7LHD - chains A and ML of the 182 polymer chains in the assembly; structure by electron microscopy, 4.60 A resolution (low resolution: residue-level contacts below are approximate; hydrogen-bond / salt-bridge calls are withheld).

[Chain A]
Molecule: Genomic RNA
Source organism: Escherichia virus Qbeta
Sequence (4217 nucleotides; each row starts with the number of its first residue):
     1 GGGGACCCCCUUUAGGGGGUCACCUCACACAGCAGUACUUCACUGAGUAU
    51 AAGAGGACAUAUGCCUAAAUUACCGCGUGGUCUGCGUUUCGGAGCCGAUA
   101 AUGAAAUUCUUAAUGAUUUUCAGGAGCUCUGGUUUCCAGACCUCUUUAUC
   151 GAAUCUUCCGACACGCAUCCGUGGUACACACUGAAGGGUCGUGUGUUGAA
   201 CGCCCACCUUGAUGAUCGUCUACCUAAUGUAGGCGGUCGCCAGGUAAGGC
   251 GCACUCCACAUCGCGUCACCGUUCCGAUUGCCUCUUCAGGCCUUCGUCCG
   301 GUAACAACCGUUCAGUAUGAUCCCGCAGCACUAUCGUUCUUAUUGAACGC
   351 UCGUGUUGACUGGGAUUUCGGUAAUGGCGAUAGUGCGAACCUUGUCAUUA
   401 AUGACUUUCUGUUUCGCACCUUUGCACCUAAGGAGUUUGAUUUUUCGAAC
   451 UCCUUAGUUCCUCGUUAUACUCAGGCCUUCUCCGCGUUUAAUGCCAAGUA
   501 UGGCACUAUGAUCGGCGAAGGGCUCGAGACUAUAAAAUAUCUCGGGCUUU
   551 UACUGCGCAGACUGCGUGAGGGUUACCGCGCUGUUAAGCGUGGCGAUUUA
   601 CGUGCUCUUCGUAGGGUUAUCCAGUCCUACCAUAAUGGUAAGUGGAAACC
   651 GGCUACUGCUGGUAAUCUCUGGCUUGAAUUUCGUUAUGGCCUUAUGCCUC
   701 UCUUUUAUGACAUCAGAGAUGUCAUGUUAGACUGGCAGAACCGUCAUGAU
   751 AAGAUUCAACGCCUCCUUCGGUUUUCUGUUGGUCACGGCGAGGAUUACGU
   801 UGUCGAAUUCGACAAUCUGUACCCUGCCGUUGCUUACUUUAAACUGAAAG
   851 GGGAGAUUACACUCGAACGCCGUCAUCGUCAUGGCAUAUCUUACGCUAAC
   901 CGCGAAGGAUAUGCUGUUUUCGACAACGGUUCCCUUCGGCCUGUGUCCGA
   951 UUGGAAGGAGCUUGCCACUGCAUUCAUCAAUCCGCAUGAAGUUGCUUGGG
  1001 AGUUAACUCCCUACAGCUUCGUUGUUGAUUGGUUCUUGAAUGUUGGUGAC
  1051 AUACUUGCUCAACAAGGUCAGCUAUAUCAUAAUAUCGAUAUUGUAGACGG
  1101 CUUUGACAGACGUGACAUCCGGCUCAAAUCUUUCACCAUAAAAGGUGAAC
  1151 GAAAUGGGCGGCCUGUUAACGUUUCUGCUAGCCUGUCUGCUGUCGAUUUA
  1201 UUUUACAGCCGACUCCAUACGAGCAAUCUUCCGUUCGCUACACUAGAUCU
  1251 UGAUACCACCUUUAGUUCGUUUAAACACGUUCUUGAUAGUAUCUUUUUAU
  1301 UAACCCAACGCGUAAAGCGUUGAAACUUUGGGUCAAUUUGAUCAUGGCAA
  1351 AAUUAGAGACUGUUACUUUAGGUAACAUCGGGAAAGAUGGAAAACAAACU
  1401 CUGGUCCUCAAUCCGCGUGGGGUAAAUCCCACUAACGGCGUUGCCUCGCU
  1451 UUCACAAGCGGGUGCAGUUCCUGCGCUGGAGAAGCGUGUUACCGUUUCGG
  1501 UAUCUCAGCCUUCUCGCAAUCGUAAGAACUACAAGGUCCAGGUUAAGAUC
  1551 CAGAACCCGACCGCUUGCACUGCAAACGGUUCUUGUGACCCAUCCGUUAC
  1601 UCGCCAGGCAUAUGCUGACGUGACCUUUUCGUUCACGCAGUAUAGUACCG
  1651 AUGAGGAACGAGCUUUUGUUCGUACAGAGCUUGCUGCUCUGCUCGCUAGU
  1701 CCUCUGCUGAUCGAUGCUAUUGAUCAGCUGAACCCAGCGUAUUGAACACU
  1751 GCUCAUUGCCGGUGGUGGCUCAGGGUCAAAACCCGAUCCGGUUAUUCCGG
  1801 AUCCACCGAUUGAUCCGCCGCCAGGGACAGGUAAGUAUACCUGUCCCUUC
  1851 GCAAUUUGGUCCCUAGAGGAGGUUUACGAGCCUCCUACUAAGAACCGACC
  1901 GUGGCCUAUCUAUAAUGCUGUUGAACUCCAGCCUCGCGAAUUUGAUGUUG
  1951 CCCUCAAAGAUCUUUUGGGCAAUACAAAGUGGCGUGAUUGGGAUUCUCGG
  2001 CUUAGUUAUACCACGUUCCGCGGUUGCCGUGGCAAUGGUUAUAUUGACCU
  2051 UGAUGCGACUUAUCUUGCUACUGAUCAGGCUAUGCGUGAUCAGAAGUAUG
  2101 AUAUUCGCGAGGGCAAGAAACCUGGUGCUUUCGGUAACAUUGAGCGAUUC
  2151 AUUUAUCUUAAGUCGAUAAAUGCUUAUUGCUCUCUUAGCGAUAUUGCGGC
  2201 CUAUCACGCCGAUGGCGUGAUAGUUGGCUUUUGGCGCGAUCCAUCCAGCG
  2251 GUGGUGCCAUACCGUUUGACUUCACUAAGUUUGAUAAGACUAAAUGUCCU
  2301 AUUCAAGCCGUGAUAGUCGUUCCUCGUGCUUAGUAACUAAGGAUGAAAUG
  2351 CAUGUCUAAGACAGCAUCUUCGCGUAACUCUCUCAGCGCACAAUUGCGCC
  2401 GAGCCGCGAACACAAGAAUUGAGGUUGAAGGUAACCUCGCACUUUCCAUU
  2451 GCCAACGAUUUACUGUUGGCCUAUGGUCAGUCGCCAUUUAACUCUGAGGC
  2501 UGAGUGUAUUUCAUUCAGCCCGAGAUUCGACGGGACCCCGGAUGACUUUA
  2551 GGAUAAAUUAUCUUAAAGCCGAGAUCAUGUCGAAGUAUGACGACUUCAGC
  2601 CUAGGUAUUGAUACCGAAGCUGUUGCCUGGGAGAAGUUCCUGGCAGCAGA
  2651 GGCUGAAUGUGCUUUAACGAACGCUCGUCUCUAUAGGCCUGACUACAGUG
  2701 AGGAUUUCAAUUUCUCACUGGGCGAGUCAUGUAUACACAUGGCUCGUAGA
  2751 AAAAUAGCCAAGCUAAUAGGAGAUGUUCCGUCCGUUGAGGGUAUGUUGCG
  2801 UCACUGCCGAUUUUCUGGCGGUGCUACAACAACGAAUAACCGUUCGUACG
  2851 GUCAUCCGUCCUUCAAGUUUGCGCUUCCGCAAGCGUGUACGCCUCGGGCU
  2901 UUGAAGUAUGUUUUAGCUCUCAGAGCUUCUACACAUUUCGAUAUCAGAAU
  2951 UUCUGAUAUUAGCCCUUUUAAUAAAGCAGUUACUGUACCUAAGAACAGUA
  3001 AGACAGAUCGUUGUAUUGCUAUCGAACCUGGUUGGAAUAUGUUUUUCCAA
  3051 CUGGGUAUCGGUGGCAUUCUACGCGAUCGGUUGCGUUGCUGGGGUAUCGA
  3101 UCUGAAUGAUCAGACGAUAAAUCAGCGCCGCGCUCACGAAGGCUCCGUUA
  3151 CUAAUAACUUAGCAACGGUUGAUCUCUCAGCGGCAAGCGAUUCUAUAUCU
  3201 CUUGCCCUCUGUGAGCUCUUAUUGCCCCCAGGCUGGUUUGAGGUUCUUAU
  3251 GGACCUCAGAUCACCUAAGGGGCGAUUGCCUGACGGUAGUGUUGUUACCU
  3301 ACGAGAAGAUUUCUUCUAUGGGUAACGGUUACACAUUCGAGCUCGAGUCG
  3351 CUUAUUUUUGCUUCUCUCGCUCGUUCCGUUUGUGAGAUACUGGACUUAGA
  3401 CUCGUCUGAGGUCACUGUUUACGGAGACGAUAUUAUUUUACCGUCCUGUG
  3451 CAGUCCCUGCCCUCCGGGAAGUUUUUAAGUAUGUUGGUUUUACGACCAAU
  3501 ACUAAAAAGACUUUUUCCGAGGGGCCGUUCAGAGAGUCGUGCGGCAAGCA
  3551 CUACUAUUCUGGCGUAGAUGUUACUCCCUUUUACAUACGUCACCGUAUAG
  3601 UGAGUCCUGCCGAUUUAAUACUGGUUUUGAAUAACCUAUAUCGGUGGGCC
  3651 ACAAUUGACGGCGUAUGGGAUCCUAGGGCCCAUUCUGUGUACCUCAAGUA
  3701 UCGUAAGUUGCUGCCUAAACAGCUGCAACGUAAUACUAUACCUGAUGGUU
  3751 ACGGUGAUGGUGCCCUCGUCGGAUCGGUCCUAAUCAAUCCUUUCGCGAAA
  3801 AACCGCGGGUGGAUCCGGUACGUACCGGUGAUUACGGACCAUACAAGGGA
  3851 CCGAGAGCGCGCUGAGUUGGGGUCGUAUCUCUACGACCUCUUCUCGCGUU
  3901 GUCUCUCGGAAAGUAACGAUGGGUUGCCUCUUAGGGGUCCAUCGGGUUGC
  3951 GAUUCUGCGGAUCUAUUUGCCAUCGAUCAGCUUAUCUGUAGGAGUAAUCC
  4001 UACGAAGAUAAGCAGGUCUACCGGCAAAUUCGAUAUACAGUAUAUCGCGU
  4051 GCAGUAGCCGUGUUCUGGCACCCUACGGGGUCUUCCAGGGCACGAAGGUU
  4101 GCGUCUCUACACGAGGCGUAACCUGGGAGGGCGCCAAUAUGGCGCCUAAU
  4151 UGUGAAUAAAUUAUCACAAUUACUCUUACGAGUGAGAGGGGGAUCUGCUU
  4201 UGCCCUCUCUCCUCCCA
Reported in the primary citation:
  - contacts within the chain: G2749-U2811

[Chain ML]
Molecule: Capsid protein
Source organism: Escherichia phage Qbeta
UniProtKB: P03615 (CAPSD_BPQBE); residues 0-132 here correspond to UniProt positions 1-133 (UniProt number = residue number + 1)
Amino-acid sequence (133 residues; row label = number of the first residue in the row; numbering starts at 0):
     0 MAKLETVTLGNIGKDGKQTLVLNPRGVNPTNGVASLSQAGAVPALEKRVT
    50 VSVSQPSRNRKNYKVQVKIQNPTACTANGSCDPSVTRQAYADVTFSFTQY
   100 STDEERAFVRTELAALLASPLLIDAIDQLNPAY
Unresolved in the structure: 0
UniProt features mapped onto this chain:
  - site: Tyr89 (RNA-binding)

[How chain A and chain ML interact]
Pairs across the interface (28; chain A residue first):
  U3708(A) - Arg57(ML)
  U3709(A) - Arg57(ML)
  G3713(A) - Asn30(ML)
  A3721(A) - Arg59(ML)
  G3722(A) - Arg57(ML)
  G3722(A) - Asn58(ML)
  G3722(A) - Arg59(ML)
  C3723(A) - Ser53(ML)
  C3723(A) - Gln54(ML)
  C3723(A) - Pro55(ML)
  C3723(A) - Ser56(ML)
  C3723(A) - Arg57(ML)
  C3723(A) - Arg59(ML)
  C3723(A) - Lys60(ML)
  C3723(A) - Asn61(ML)
  C3723(A) - Lys63(ML)
  U3724(A) - Thr29(ML)
  U3724(A) - Asn30(ML)
  U3724(A) - Gly31(ML)
  U3724(A) - Ser53(ML)
  U3724(A) - Gln54(ML)
  U3724(A) - Pro55(ML)
  U3724(A) - Ser56(ML)
  G3725(A) - Gln54(ML)
  G3725(A) - Pro55(ML)
  G3725(A) - Ser56(ML)
  A3727(A) - Arg57(ML)
  A3728(A) - Arg57(ML)

[Overview]
10 residues of chain A and 13 residues of chain ML are in contact. The paper reports contacts within the chain
involving G2749(A) and U2811(A).
Here chain A is Genomic RNA (Escherichia virus Qbeta) and chain ML is Capsid protein (Escherichia phage
Qbeta). Entry 7LHD (The complete model of phage Qbeta virion) was determined by electron microscopy (same
publication as 7LGE, 7LGF, 7LGG and 7LGH).
